PDB entry 8DAF | X-ray diffraction, 2.59 A resolution | chains A and C

Chain A:
Protein: Steroidogenic factor 1
From: Homo sapiens
UniProtKB: Q13285 (STF1_HUMAN); residue numbers follow UniProt; this construct covers 218-461
Sequence (247 residues; numbered 215 to 461; the number before each row is that of its first residue):
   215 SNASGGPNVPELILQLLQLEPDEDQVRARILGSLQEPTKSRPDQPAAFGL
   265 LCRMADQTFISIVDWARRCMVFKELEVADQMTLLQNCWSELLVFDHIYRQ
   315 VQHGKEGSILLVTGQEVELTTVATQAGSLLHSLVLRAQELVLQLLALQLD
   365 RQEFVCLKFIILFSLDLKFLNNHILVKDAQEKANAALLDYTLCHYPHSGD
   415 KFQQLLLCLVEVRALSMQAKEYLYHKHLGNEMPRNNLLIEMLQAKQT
Unresolved in the structure: 215-220, 248-256, 460-461
Differences from the reference sequence: expression tag (215-217); conflict Ser247 (Cys in Q13285), Ser412 (Cys in Q13285)
Swiss-Prot annotation at these positions:
  - binding site (a 1,2-diacyl-sn-glycero-3-phosphocholine): Gly341, Tyr436, Lys440
  - binding site (a 1,2-diacylglycero-3-phosphoethanolamine): Gly341, Tyr436, Lys440
  - natural variant: Leu231 to Leu233 (deletion: In POF7), Asp238 (D238N: In SPGF8), Arg255 (R255L: In AINR), Asp293 (D293N: In POF7), Leu437 (L437Q: In SRXY3)
  - mutagenesis: Ala269 (A269F: Strongly reduced transactivation), Gly341 (G341E: Reduced transactivation. Strongly reduced transactivation; when associated with F-344), Leu344 (L344F: Reduced transactivation. Strongly reduced transactivation; when associated with E-341), Ala433 (A433F: Strongly reduced transactivation), Tyr436 (Y436F: Loss of transactivation; when associated with A-440), Lys440 (K440A: Loss of transactivation; when associated with F-436)
Small-molecule neighbours: IUW (10-[(3aR,6S,6aR)-3-phenyl-3a-(1-phenylethenyl)-6-(sulfamoylamino)-1,3a,4,5,6,6a-hexahydropentalen-2-yl]decanoic acid (non-preferred name)): Ala260, Phe262, Leu265, Cys266, Met268, Ala269, Thr272, Leu306, His310, Arg313, Ile323, Leu325, Val326, Val331, Val336, Gln339, Ala340, Leu344, Leu347, Val348, Ala351, Tyr436, Leu437, Met446
What the authors report for this chain:
  - binding site for IUW: Met268, Thr272, His310, Arg313, Leu324, Val326
  - binding site for di-palmitoyl-3-sn-phosphatidylethanolamine: Gly341, Tyr436, Lys440
  - mutagenesis - M268L, T272V: decreased binding to IUW
  - mutagenesis - Y436F: unchanged binding to IUW
  - mutagenesis - K440A: increased binding to IUW
  - mutagenesis - Y436F: increased signaling in response to IUW
  - mutagenesis - K440A: decreased signaling in response to IUW
  - mutagenesis - L265M: unchanged signaling in response to 2N-10CA
  - binding site for IUW: Tyr436 (from molecular simulation)
  - mutagenesis - Y436F: decreased signaling (basal activity)

Chain C:
Protein: Nuclear receptor coactivator 2
From: Homo sapiens
UniProtKB: Q15596 (NCOA2_HUMAN); numbering as in UniProt (aligned over 740-753)
Sequence (14 residues; numbered 740 to 753; the number before each row is that of its first residue):
   740 KENALLRYLLDKDD
Unresolved in the structure: 740, 753

Interface between chain A and chain C:
Pairs across the interface (20):
  Arg281(A) with Leu748(C), hydrogen bond (side chain-backbone); Leu749(C), hydrogen bond (side chain-backbone); Asp750(C); Lys751(C)
  Val291(A) with Leu749(C), hydrophobic
  Gln294(A) with Leu749(C)
  Met295(A) with Glu741(C); Asn742(C); Leu745(C), hydrophobic; Arg746(C); Leu749(C)
  Leu298(A) with Leu749(C), hydrophobic
  Gln299(A) with Asn742(C), hydrogen bond; Leu745(C)
  Leu451(A) with Leu744(C)
  Glu454(A) with Leu744(C)
  Met455(A) with Asn742(C), hydrogen bond; Leu744(C), hydrophobic; Leu745(C), hydrophobic
  Ala458(A) with Asn742(C)
Interface residues without a listed pair, chain A (15 interface residues in all): Phe273, Ile274, Val277, Asp278, Phe286
Interface residues without a listed pair, chain C (10 interface residues in all): Asp752

Overview:
15 residues of chain A face 10 of chain C across their interface, with 4 hydrogen bonds. Polar contacts
include Arg281(A)-Leu748(C), Arg281(A)-Leu749(C) and Gln299(A)-Asn742(C). The paper reports a binding site for
IUW at Met268(A), Thr272(A) and His310(A) among others; M268L and T272V of chain A reduce binding to IUW; 5
substitutions were tested in all.
Chain A is Steroidogenic factor 1 and chain C is Nuclear receptor coactivator 2, both from Homo sapiens; the
structure, Human SF-1 LBD bound to synthetic agonist 6N-10CA and bacterial phospholipid, was determined by
X-ray diffraction.
